6HV9 - chains 6 and 2 of the 16 polymer chains in the assembly; structure by electron microscopy, 4.98 A resolution (low resolution: residue-level contacts below are approximate; hydrogen-bond / salt-bridge calls are withheld).

[Chain 6]
Name: DNA replication licensing factor MCM6
Source organism: Saccharomyces cerevisiae
Notes: EC 3.6.4.12
UniProt: P53091 (MCM6_YEAST); numbering as in UniProt (aligned over 1-1017)
Chain sequence (1017 residues; numbered 1 to 1017; the number before each row is that of its first residue):
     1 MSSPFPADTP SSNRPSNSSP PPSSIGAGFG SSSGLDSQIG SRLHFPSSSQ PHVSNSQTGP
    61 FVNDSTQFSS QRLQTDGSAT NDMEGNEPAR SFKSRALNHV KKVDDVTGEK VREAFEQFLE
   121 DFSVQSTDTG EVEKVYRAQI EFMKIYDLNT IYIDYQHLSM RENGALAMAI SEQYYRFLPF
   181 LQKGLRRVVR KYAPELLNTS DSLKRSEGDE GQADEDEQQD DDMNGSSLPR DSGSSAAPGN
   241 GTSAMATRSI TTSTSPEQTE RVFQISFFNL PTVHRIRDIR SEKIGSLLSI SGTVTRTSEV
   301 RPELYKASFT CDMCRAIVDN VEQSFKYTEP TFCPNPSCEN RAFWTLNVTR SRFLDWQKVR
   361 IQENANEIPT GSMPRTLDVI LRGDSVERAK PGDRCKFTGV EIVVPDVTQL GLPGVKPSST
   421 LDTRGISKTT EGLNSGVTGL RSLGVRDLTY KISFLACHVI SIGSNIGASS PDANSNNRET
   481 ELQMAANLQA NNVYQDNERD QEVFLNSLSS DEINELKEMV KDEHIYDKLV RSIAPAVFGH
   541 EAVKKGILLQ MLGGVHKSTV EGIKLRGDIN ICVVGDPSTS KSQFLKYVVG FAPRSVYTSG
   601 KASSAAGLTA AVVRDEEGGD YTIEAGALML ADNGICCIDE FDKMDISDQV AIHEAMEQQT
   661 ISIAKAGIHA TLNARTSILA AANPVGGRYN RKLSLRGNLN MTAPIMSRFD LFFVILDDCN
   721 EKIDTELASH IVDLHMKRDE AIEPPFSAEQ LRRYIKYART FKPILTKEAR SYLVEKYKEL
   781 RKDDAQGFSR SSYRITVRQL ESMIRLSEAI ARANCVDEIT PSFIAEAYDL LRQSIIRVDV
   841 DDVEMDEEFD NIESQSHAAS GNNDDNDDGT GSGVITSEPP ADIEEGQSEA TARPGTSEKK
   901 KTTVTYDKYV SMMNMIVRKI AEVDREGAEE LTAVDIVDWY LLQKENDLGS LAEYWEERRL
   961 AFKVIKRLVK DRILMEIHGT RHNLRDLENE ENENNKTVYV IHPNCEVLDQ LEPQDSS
Not modelled in the structure: 1-102, 149, 194-272, 407, 424-441, 444, 464-511, 610-617, 664-673, 792, 841-1017
UniProt features mapped onto this chain:
  - motif: S707 to D710 (Arginine finger)
  - binding site (ATP): G575 to S582
  - modified residue: S78 (Phosphoserine), S249 (Phosphoserine), S372 (Phosphoserine), T766 (Phosphothreonine)
  - mutagenesis: K581 (K581A: Loss of MCM2-7 complex helicase activity)

[Chain 2]
Name: DNA replication licensing factor MCM2
Source organism: Saccharomyces cerevisiae
Notes: EC 3.6.4.12
UniProt: A0A6A5Q1S9 (A0A6A5Q1S9_YEASX); residues 1-868 here = UniProt positions 1-868
Chain sequence (868 residues; each row starts with the number of its first residue):
     1 MSDNRRRRRE EDDSDSENEL PPSSPQQHFR GGMNPVSSPI GSPDMINPEG DDNEVDDVPD
    61 IDEVEEQMNE VDLMDDNMYE DYAADHNRDR YDPDQVDDRE QQELSLSERR RIDAQLNERD
   121 RLLRNVAYID DEDEEQEGAA QLDEMGLPVQ RRRRRRQYED LENSDDDLLS DMDIDPLREE
   181 LTLESLSNVK ANSYSEWITQ PNVSRTIARE LKSFLLEYTD ETGRSVYGAR IRTLGEMNSE
   241 SLEVNYRHLA ESKAILALFL AKCPEEMLKI FDLVAMEATE LHYPDYARIH SEIHVRISDF
   301 PTIYSLRELR ESNLSSLVRV TGVVTRRTGV FPQLKYVKFN CLKCGSILGP FFQDSNEEIR
   361 ISFCTNCKSK GPFRVNGEKT VYRNYQRVTL QEAPGTVPPG RLPRHREVIL LADLVDVSKP
   421 GEEVEVTGIY KNNYDGNLNA KNGFPVFATI IEANSIKRRE GNTANEGEEG LDVFSWTEEE
   481 EREFRKISRD RGIIDKIISS MAPSIYGHRD IKTAVACSLF GGVPKNVNGK HSIRGDINVL
   541 LLGDPGTAKS QILKYVEKTA HRAVFATGQG ASAVGLTASV RKDPITKEWT LEGGALVLAD
   601 KGVCLIDEFD KMNDQDRTSI HEAMEQQSIS ISKAGIVTTL QARCSIIAAA NPNGGRYNST
   661 LPLAQNVSLT EPILSRFDIL CVVRDLVDEE ADERLATFVV DSHVRSHPEN DEDREGEELK
   721 NNGESAIEQG EDEINEQLNA RQRRLQRQRK KEEEISPIPQ ELLMKYIHYA RTKIYPKLHQ
   781 MDMDKVSRVY ADLRRESIST GSFPITVRHL ESILRIAESF AKMRLSEFVS SYDLDRAIKV
   841 VVDSFVDAQK VSVRRQLRRS FAIYTLGH
Not modelled in the structure: 1-200, 298-310, 340-341, 362-371, 438-446, 461-476, 573, 583-591, 634, 705-755, 802-804, 865-868
Ligand contacts: ATP-gamma-S (AGS; phosphothiophosphoric acid-adenylate ester): I533, R534, H621, E625, R676, R808

[Chain 6 / chain 2 interface]
Pairs across the interface - 40 pairs, chain 6 then chain 2:
  T297(6) with R404(2)
  S298(6) with R404(2)
  E299(6) with R404(2)
  P302(6) with F447(2)
  E303(6) with F447(2)
  L304(6) with F447(2)
  V348(6) with Y434(2)
  F353(6) with F447(2)
  D355(6) with E311(2)
  K390(6) with R401(2)
  E561(6) with K558(2)
  I563(6) with S504(2); Q551(2)
  L565(6) with H703(2)
  G619(6) with H405(2)
  D620(6) with P403(2)
  Y621(6) with Q391(2); E392(2); P403(2)
  T622(6) with P403(2)
  A625(6) with G400(2)
  S647(6) with Q569(2)
  E657(6) with S550(2)
  Q658(6) with S550(2); K554(2)
  S662(6) with F565(2); S572(2)
  I663(6) with A571(2); S572(2); V574(2)
  P704(6) with P545(2)
  V774(6) with A696(2)
  Y777(6) with D692(2)
  K778(6) with E689(2); E693(2)
  R794(6) with R656(2)
  T796(6) with G546(2)
  V797(6) with L695(2)
  L800(6) with A696(2)
  I804(6) with V699(2)
Interface residues without a listed pair, chain 6 (41 interface residues in all): Y327, Q357, T559, L630, I646, E654, Q659, R770, E801
Interface residues without a listed pair, chain 2 (44 interface residues in all): T325, A393, P394, P399, L402, N433, D435, T449, T567, K611, E690, T697, V700, S702

[Overview]
The interface between chain 6 and chain 2 involves 41 residues on one side and 44 on the other. Bound to chain
2: ATP-gamma-S. UniProt lists 8 ATP-binding residues and one mutagenesis site on chain 6.
Here chain 6 is DNA replication licensing factor MCM6 and chain 2 is DNA replication licensing factor MCM2,
both from Saccharomyces cerevisiae. Entry 6HV9 (S. cerevisiae CMG-Pol epsilon-DNA) was determined by electron
microscopy together with 6HV8 from the same study.
